Entry 6UXN (X-ray diffraction, 2.49 A resolution); this record covers chains A and B.

[Chain A (and B)]
Molecule: Bcl-2 homologous antagonist/killer
Organism: Homo sapiens
Notes: chain B of this document is another copy of the same molecule, construct and numbering; everything in this record applies to it too
UniProt: Q16611 (BAK_HUMAN); numbering as in UniProt (aligned over 68-148)
Sequence (85 residues; each row starts with the number of its first residue):
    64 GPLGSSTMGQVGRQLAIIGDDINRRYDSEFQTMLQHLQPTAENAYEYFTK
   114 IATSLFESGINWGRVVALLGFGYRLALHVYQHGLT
Not modelled in the structure: 64-66 (chain B: 64-68, 147-148)
Sequence notes: expression tag (64-67)
Ligand contacts:
  - phosphatidylserine (8SP; O-[(R)-{[(2R)-2,3-bis(octanoyloxy)propyl]oxy}(hydroxy)phosphoryl]-L-serine), molecule 1: N86, L132, G133, Y136, R137, L140
  - phosphatidylserine (8SP), molecule 2: I123, N124, W125, V128, V129, L132
UniProt features mapped onto this chain:
  - motif: V74 to R88 (BH3), S117 to Y136 (BH1)

[How chain A and chain B interact]
Contacting residue pairs (91):
  T70(A) - L100(B)
  M71(A) - Y110(B)  hydrophobic
  M71(A) - I114(B)
  G72(A) - S117(B)  hydrogen bond (backbone-side chain)
  V74(A) - M96(B)  hydrophobic
  V74(A) - L100(B)  hydrophobic
  V74(A) - I114(B)  hydrophobic
  V74(A) - F134(B)  hydrophobic
  G75(A) - I114(B)
  G75(A) - S117(B)
  G75(A) - L118(B)
  R76(A) - S117(B)
  Q77(A) - E92(B)  hydrogen bond
  Q77(A) - M96(B)
  L78(A) - F93(B)  hydrophobic
  L78(A) - I114(B)  hydrophobic
  L78(A) - L118(B)
  L78(A) - L131(B)  hydrophobic
  L78(A) - F134(B)  hydrophobic
  A79(A) - L118(B)
  A79(A) - S121(B)
  A79(A) - R127(B)
  I81(A) - Y89(B)  hydrophobic
  I81(A) - E92(B)
  I81(A) - F93(B)  hydrophobic
  I81(A) - M96(B)  hydrophobic
  G82(A) - N124(B)
  G82(A) - G126(B)
  G82(A) - R127(B)
  D83(A) - N124(B)  hydrogen bond
  D83(A) - R127(B)  salt bridge
  D84(A) - R88(B)  salt bridge
  D84(A) - Y89(B)  hydrogen bond
  I85(A) - Y89(B)  hydrophobic
  I85(A) - W125(B)  hydrophobic
  N86(A) - N124(B)
  N86(A) - W125(B)  hydrogen bond
  R88(A) - D84(B)  salt bridge
  R88(A) - R88(B)
  R88(A) - Y89(B)
  Y89(A) - I81(B)  hydrophobic
  Y89(A) - D84(B)  hydrogen bond
  Y89(A) - I85(B)  hydrophobic
  Y89(A) - R88(B)
  D90(A) - W125(B)  hydrogen bond
  E92(A) - Q77(B)  hydrogen bond
  E92(A) - I81(B)
  F93(A) - L78(B)  hydrophobic
  F93(A) - I81(B)  hydrophobic
  F93(A) - W125(B)  hydrophobic
  M96(A) - V74(B)  hydrophobic
  M96(A) - Q77(B)
  M96(A) - L78(B)  hydrophobic
  H99(A) - S69(B)
  L100(A) - S69(B)
  L100(A) - M71(B)  hydrophobic
  L100(A) - V74(B)  hydrophobic
  Y110(A) - M71(B)  hydrophobic
  K113(A) - M71(B)
  I114(A) - M71(B)  hydrophobic
  I114(A) - V74(B)  hydrophobic
  I114(A) - G75(B)
  I114(A) - L78(B)  hydrophobic
  S117(A) - G72(B)  hydrogen bond (side chain-backbone)
  S117(A) - G75(B)
  S117(A) - R76(B)
  L118(A) - G75(B)
  L118(A) - L78(B)
  L118(A) - A79(B)
  S121(A) - A79(B)
  N124(A) - G82(B)
  N124(A) - D83(B)  hydrogen bond
  N124(A) - N86(B)
  W125(A) - I85(B)  hydrophobic
  W125(A) - N86(B)  hydrogen bond
  W125(A) - D90(B)  hydrogen bond
  W125(A) - F93(B)  hydrophobic
  W125(A) - Y136(B)  hydrophobic
  W125(A) - R137(B)
  G126(A) - G82(B)
  G126(A) - N86(B)
  R127(A) - A79(B)
  R127(A) - G82(B)
  R127(A) - D83(B)  salt bridge
  V129(A) - V129(B)
  A130(A) - G82(B)
  L132(A) - L132(B)  hydrophobic
  G133(A) - W125(B)
  F134(A) - V74(B)  hydrophobic
  F134(A) - L78(B)  hydrophobic
  Y136(A) - W125(B)  hydrophobic
Interface residues without a listed pair, chain A (41 interface residues in all): L131, R137
Interface residues without a listed pair, chain B (42 interface residues in all): T70, H99, K113, A130, G133

[Overview]
41 residues of chain A and 42 residues of chain B are in contact; the contacts include 12 hydrogen bonds and 4
salt bridges. Polar contacts include D83(A)-R127(B), D84(A)-R88(B) and G72(A)-S117(B). Ligands of chain A:
phosphatidylserine.
Both chains are Bcl-2 homologous antagonist/killer (Homo sapiens). Entry 6UXN (Crystal structure of BAK core
domain BH3-groove-dimer in complex with phosphatidylserine) was determined by X-ray diffraction together with
6UXM, 6UXO, 6UXP, 6UXQ and 6UXR from the same study.
